Entry 7CRO (electron microscopy, 3.75 A resolution); this record covers chains C and K of the 11 polymer chains in the assembly.

Chain C:
Molecule: Histone H2A
Organism: Xenopus laevis
Reference sequence: Q6AZJ8 (Q6AZJ8_XENLA); residues 1-129 here correspond to UniProt positions 2-130 (UniProt number = residue number + 1)
Chain sequence (129 residues; each row starts with the number of its first residue):
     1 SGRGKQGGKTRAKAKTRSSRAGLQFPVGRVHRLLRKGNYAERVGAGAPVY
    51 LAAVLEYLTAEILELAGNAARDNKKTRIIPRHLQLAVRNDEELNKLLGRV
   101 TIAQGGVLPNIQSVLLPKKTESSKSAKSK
Unresolved in the structure: 1-9, 119-129
Reported in the primary citation:
  - post-translational modification sites: Lys-119

Chain K:
Molecule: 187-nt DNA strand
Organism: Xenopus laevis
Sequence (187 nucleotides; each row starts with the number of its first residue):
     1 ATCGCGACACCGGCACTGGAACAGGATGTATATATCTGACACGTGCCTGG
    51 AGACTAGGGAGTAATCCCCTTGGCGGTTAAAACGCGGGGGACAGCGCGTA
   101 CGTGCGTTTAAGCGGTGCTAGAGCTGTCTACGACCAATTGAGCGGCCTCG
   151 GCACCGGGATTCTCCAGGGGATCGGGCATCACCCGAT
Unresolved in the structure: 1-9, 178-187

Chain C / chain K interface:
Residue-residue contacts (8; chain C residue first):
  Thr-10(C) with DG52(K), hydrogen bond to the sugar
  Ala-14(C) with DG52(K), phosphate contact
  Lys-15(C) with DG52(K), hydrogen bond to the phosphate
  Thr-16(C) with DA51(K), phosphate contact
  Arg-17(C) with DA51(K), salt bridge to the phosphate
  Gly-28(C) with DG50(K), sugar contact
  Arg-32(C) with DG50(K), salt bridge to the phosphate
  Arg-77(C) with DC40(K), sugar contact
Other interface residues (no listed pair), chain C (13 interface residues in all): Arg-11, Ala-12, Lys-13, Arg-20, Arg-42
Other interface residues (no listed pair), chain K (6 interface residues in all): DA53, DG59

Summary:
13 residues of chain C face 6 of chain K across their interface; the contacts include 2 hydrogen bonds and 2
salt bridges. Among the polar pairs are Thr-10(C)/DG52(K), Lys-15(C)/DG52(K) and Arg-17(C)/DA51(K). From the
paper: a modification site at Lys-119(C).
Here chain C is Histone H2A and chain K is a 187-nt DNA strand, both from Xenopus laevis. Entry 7CRO (NSD2
bearing E1099K/T1150A dual mutation in complex with 187-bp NCP) was determined by electron microscopy together
with 7CRP, 7CRQ and 7CRR from the same study.
